PDB entry 5ZVT | electron microscopy, 3.30 A resolution | chains U and W of the 35 polymer chains in the assembly

[Chain U]
Protein: Core protein VP6
From: Grass carp reovirus
UniProt: Q8JU64 (Q8JU64_9REOV); residue numbers follow UniProt; this construct covers 1-412
Chain sequence (412 residues; each row starts with the number of its first residue):
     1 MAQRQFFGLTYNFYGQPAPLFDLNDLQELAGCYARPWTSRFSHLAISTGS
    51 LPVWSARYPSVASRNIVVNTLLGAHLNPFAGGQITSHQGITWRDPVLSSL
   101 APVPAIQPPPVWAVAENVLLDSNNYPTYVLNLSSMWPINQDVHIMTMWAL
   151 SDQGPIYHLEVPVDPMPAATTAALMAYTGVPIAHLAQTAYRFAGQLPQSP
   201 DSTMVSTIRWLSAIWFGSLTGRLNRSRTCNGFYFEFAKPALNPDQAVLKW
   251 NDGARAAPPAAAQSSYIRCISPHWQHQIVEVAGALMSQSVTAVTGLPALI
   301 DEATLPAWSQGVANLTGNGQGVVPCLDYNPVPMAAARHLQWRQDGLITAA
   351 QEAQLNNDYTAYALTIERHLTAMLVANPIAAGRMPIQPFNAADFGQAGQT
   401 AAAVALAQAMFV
Disordered / not traced: 1

[Chain W]
Protein: VP1
From: Grass carp reovirus
UniProt: Q9E3W0 (Q9E3W0_9REOV); residue numbers follow UniProt; this construct covers 1-1299
Chain sequence (1299 residues; row label = number of the first residue in the row):
     1 MAAVFGIQLVPKLNTSTTRRTFLPLRFDLLLDRLQSTNLHGVLYRALDFN
    51 PVDRSATVIQTYPPLNAWSPHHAFIENPLDYRDWTEFIHDRALAFVGVLT
   101 QRYPLTQNAQRYTNPLVLGAAFGDFLNARSIDIFLDRLFYDPTQDSPITA
   151 ITKFPYQWTIDSNVTTDSVRTSAGCKYITLYGYDPSRPSTPATYGKHRPT
   201 YATVFYYSTLPARSRLLANLAAGPTVLEHFDSPTYGPHLLLPQTGDVLGY
   251 SSSLISQAALLMVESVMDALRDNANASASTAVTRLDQSYHPVTSFDPSTF
   301 NTLLQRATNLALLAVQGVQSESAIPAIPTMSDVRSFVARLMAEGDPQQWF
   351 PYRVDQILYWPESPFVPPIGPFYAPFRPVNFPFTTGSYTVVPDASRPLRL
   401 LPQYRNATITVQQADDAYEDTALSPLITTHGFCVTGGVFTSIYDISGDPT
   451 AYPPAQLVDAPNDYFDRERMARRDLFRRLRAPADRSAIKDRAVFDFLASL
   501 VNPTTANPVLDTSFSMAYLGASSAHANADEPVILADIRSGSIPGLPIPRR
   551 IVQFGYDVVHGSLLDLSRAVPTGTFGLVYADLDQVEDAGTDMPAANRAAI
   601 AMLGTALQMTTAGGVSVLKVNFPTRAFWTQVFNLYATHATTLHLVKPTIV
   651 NSSEVFLVFGGRQSNGALRSTTALQRALLSLYARNAAIDRAVTHIPFFGV
   701 PDDGTSDLGIDAVRLFDPMFSDAVANLPSNALASLVSRVVPSSIMFTRVP
   751 SNGPVSTTIYGKRTFLSNRRRARLRDVPMLITTTLVHQRRFTTPPTFTLF
   801 SSEAVPVTTLVAAGYNSFISEQTRNPNLAHLLDLGTGPECRILSLIPPTL
   851 QVTMSDSRPCAELMASFDPALTAYVQGDYSTAAFWNGIRCDSATAIFTIG
   901 AAAAAAGTDLIAFVQQLIPRIVAAGGTRMWLQLNTPLYEVSSLPDLIEID
   951 LRDHVYRFNGGERVEPYADPVPLQQAIAALLPAAALSWHTLSPTCDWLPY
  1001 IIGVGSPLNLSDINTAISYSRLTPILHIDTTTPPLRVNPVPTPLNQQCAI
  1051 RITSLDPAAVLSVQHNGVEVIGGTPGNVISVAGAAALQYILANQEFLLQF
  1101 TPTLPGIFDVFLTTLGQPPVPRGSFTITPPPTTVALNMPPPRQLDFTDVG
  1151 NDARITCDPYYQLAVCIFKDGQYVRVNPEKASVVTNAPNRDLHFVLDLAD
  1201 NHVLLYLCDVTPSGLGDRIAFPIVDIYRIAFPRNTPVRASLPYTGGGAHL
  1251 TSGGNPFMSLTTPPAVLPAGVALAALSTSVATQYPTYTLPAGVYEYVIE
Disordered / not traced: 1, 483-484, 523-528, 586-590, 1299

[How chain U and chain W interact]
Contacting residue pairs (21; chain U residue first):
  Ala-2(U) / Ser-214(W)
  Ala-2(U) / Arg-215(W)
  Arg-4(U) / Ser-214(W)
  Arg-4(U) / Leu-217(W)
  Arg-4(U) / Val-292(W)
  Arg-4(U) / Val-354(W)
  Arg-4(U) / Asp-355(W)  salt bridge
  Gln-5(U) / Gln-356(W)
  Asn-123(U) / Arg-353(W)  hydrogen bond (backbone-side chain)
  Asn-123(U) / Asp-355(W)
  Asn-123(U) / Gln-356(W)  hydrogen bond
  Asn-124(U) / Arg-353(W)
  Pro-126(U) / Pro-297(W)  hydrophobic
  Pro-126(U) / Tyr-352(W)
  Pro-126(U) / Val-354(W)
  Val-129(U) / Asp-355(W)
  Leu-130(U) / Val-292(W)
  Leu-130(U) / Thr-293(W)
  Leu-130(U) / Phe-295(W)
  Leu-130(U) / Pro-297(W)
  Leu-130(U) / Val-354(W)  hydrophobic
Other interface residues (no listed pair), chain U (9 interface residues in all): Gln-3
Other interface residues (no listed pair), chain W (15 interface residues in all): Pro-211, Arg-213, Ser-294

[In short]
The interface between chain U and chain W involves 9 residues on one side and 15 on the other, with 2 hydrogen
bonds and 1 salt bridge. Polar pairs include Arg-4(U)/Asp-355(W), Asn-123(U)/Arg-353(W) and
Asn-123(U)/Gln-356(W).
Chain U is Core protein VP6 and chain W is VP1, both from Grass carp reovirus; the structure, Structure of RNA
polymerase complex and genome within a dsRNA virus provides insights into the mechanisms ..., was determined
by electron microscopy, deposited together with 5ZVS.
